PDB entry 2ZFZ | X-ray diffraction, 1.85 A resolution | chains C and D of the 6 polymer chains in the assembly

== Chain C (and D) ==
Name: Arginine repressor
Source organism: Mycobacterium tuberculosis
Notes: fragment: C-terminal domain: Residues 92-170; chain D of this document is another copy of the same molecule, construct and numbering; everything in this record applies to it too
UniProtKB: P0A4Y8 (ARGR_MYCTU); residues 92-170 here = UniProt positions 92-170
Amino-acid sequence (79 residues; each row starts with the number of its first residue):
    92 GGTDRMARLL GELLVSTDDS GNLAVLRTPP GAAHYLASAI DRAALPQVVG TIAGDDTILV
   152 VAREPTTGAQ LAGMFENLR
Disordered / not traced: 92 (chain D: fully traced)
Small-molecule neighbours:
  - arginine (ARG), molecule 1: Pro-121, Gly-122, Asp-146
  - arginine (ARG), molecule 2: His-125, Ala-128, Ser-129, Asp-132, Thr-142, Ile-143, Ala-144
  - arginine (ARG), molecule 3: Gly-145, Asp-146, Asp-147, Thr-148
From the paper describing this entry:
  - binding site for arginine: His-125, Ala-128, Ser-129, Asp-132, Thr-142, Ala-144, Gly-145, Asp-146, Asp-147, Thr-148

== Chain C / chain D interface ==
Contacting residue pairs (8):
  Leu-104(C) with Tyr-126(D)
  Gly-122(C) with His-125(D); Tyr-126(D)
  Ala-123(C) with Tyr-126(D), hydrophobic
  His-125(C) with Gly-122(D)
  Tyr-126(C) with Leu-104(D); Gly-122(D); Ala-123(D), hydrophobic
Also at the interface, not in a pair above, chain C (8 interface residues in all): Pro-120, Pro-121, Ser-129
Also at the interface, not in a pair above, chain D (8 interface residues in all): Pro-120, Pro-121, Ser-129

== In short ==
Chain C and chain D each contribute 8 residues to their interface. Ligands of chain C: 3 copies of arginine.
From the paper: a binding site for arginine at His-125(C), Ala-128(C) and Ser-129(C) among others.
Both chains are Arginine repressor (Mycobacterium tuberculosis). Entry 2ZFZ (Crystal structure of the
C-terminal domain hexamer of ArgR from Mycobacterium tuberculosis in complex with arginine) was determined by
X-ray diffraction together with 3CAG and 3BUE from the same study.
